PDB entry 9BED | X-ray diffraction, 2.02 A resolution | chains C and E of the 6 polymer chains in the assembly

# Chain C (and E)
Protein: Molybdenum-pterin-binding protein
From: Eubacterium limosum
Notes: chain E of this document is another copy of the same molecule, construct and numbering; everything in this record applies to it too
Reference sequence: A0A0U3FVB3 (A0A0U3FVB3_EUBLI); numbering as in UniProt (aligned over 1-70)
Sequence (74 residues; each row starts with the number of its first residue):
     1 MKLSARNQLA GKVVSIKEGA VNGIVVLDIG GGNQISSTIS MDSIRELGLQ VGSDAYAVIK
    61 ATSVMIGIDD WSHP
Not modelled in the structure: 70-74 (chain E: 72-74)
Sequence notes: expression tag (71-74)
Ligand contacts:
  - molybdate ion (MOO), molecule 1: Ser4, Ala5, Arg6, Lys60, Ala61, Thr62
  - molybdate ion (MOO), molecule 2: Gly19, Ala20, Val21, Asn22
  - molybdate ion (MOO), molecule 3: Thr38, Ile39, Ser40, Ser43

# Interface between chain C and chain E
Pairs across the interface (73; chain C residue first):
  Arg6(C) - Ser36(E)
  Asn7(C) - Gln34(E)
  Asn7(C) - Ile35(E)
  Asn7(C) - Ser36(E)  hydrogen bond (side chain-backbone)
  Leu9(C) - Asn33(E)
  Leu9(C) - Gln34(E)
  Leu9(C) - Ile35(E)  hydrophobic
  Ile29(C) - Ile29(E)  hydrophobic
  Ile29(C) - Asn33(E)  hydrogen bond (backbone-side chain)
  Asn33(C) - Leu9(E)
  Asn33(C) - Ile29(E)  hydrogen bond (side chain-backbone)
  Gln34(C) - Asn7(E)
  Gln34(C) - Leu9(E)
  Ile35(C) - Asn7(E)
  Ile35(C) - Val64(E)  hydrophobic
  Ser36(C) - Arg6(E)
  Ser36(C) - Asn7(E)  hydrogen bond (backbone-side chain)
  Ser36(C) - Ala61(E)
  Ser36(C) - Val64(E)
  Ser37(C) - Ala61(E)
  Ser37(C) - Val64(E)  hydrogen bond (side chain-backbone)
  Ser37(C) - Ile66(E)
  Thr38(C) - Ala61(E)  hydrogen bond (backbone-backbone)
  Thr38(C) - Thr62(E)
  Ile39(C) - Val64(E)
  Ile39(C) - Ile66(E)  hydrophobic
  Leu47(C) - Ile66(E)
  Leu47(C) - Ile68(E)
  Leu49(C) - Ile66(E)  hydrophobic
  Leu49(C) - Ile68(E)  hydrophobic
  Asp54(C) - Ile68(E)
  Ala55(C) - Ile66(E)  hydrophobic
  Ala55(C) - Gly67(E)
  Ala55(C) - Ile68(E)  hydrophobic
  Tyr56(C) - Met65(E)
  Tyr56(C) - Ile66(E)
  Tyr56(C) - Gly67(E)  hydrogen bond (backbone-backbone)
  Tyr56(C) - Asp69(E)  hydrogen bond
  Ala57(C) - Val64(E)  hydrophobic
  Ala57(C) - Met65(E)
  Val58(C) - Ser63(E)
  Val58(C) - Val64(E)
  Val58(C) - Met65(E)  hydrogen bond (backbone-backbone)
  Ile59(C) - Ile59(E)  hydrophobic
  Ile59(C) - Val64(E)  hydrophobic
  Ala61(C) - Ser36(E)
  Ala61(C) - Ser37(E)
  Ala61(C) - Thr38(E)  hydrogen bond (backbone-backbone)
  Thr62(C) - Thr38(E)
  Ser63(C) - Val58(E)
  Ser63(C) - Ser63(E)
  Val64(C) - Ile35(E)  hydrophobic
  Val64(C) - Ser36(E)
  Val64(C) - Ser37(E)  hydrogen bond (backbone-side chain)
  Val64(C) - Ile39(E)
  Val64(C) - Val58(E)
  Val64(C) - Ile59(E)  hydrophobic
  Met65(C) - Tyr56(E)
  Met65(C) - Ala57(E)
  Met65(C) - Val58(E)  hydrogen bond (backbone-backbone)
  Ile66(C) - Val25(E)  hydrophobic
  Ile66(C) - Ser37(E)
  Ile66(C) - Ile39(E)  hydrophobic
  Ile66(C) - Leu47(E)
  Ile66(C) - Leu49(E)  hydrophobic
  Ile66(C) - Ala55(E)  hydrophobic
  Ile66(C) - Tyr56(E)
  Gly67(C) - Ala55(E)
  Gly67(C) - Tyr56(E)  hydrogen bond (backbone-backbone)
  Ile68(C) - Leu47(E)
  Ile68(C) - Leu49(E)  hydrophobic
  Ile68(C) - Asp54(E)
  Asp69(C) - Tyr56(E)  hydrogen bond
Other interface residues (no listed pair), chain C (30 interface residues in all): Val25, Gly31
Other interface residues (no listed pair), chain E (32 interface residues in all): Leu27, Gly30, Gly31

# Overview
The interface between chain C and chain E involves 30 residues on one side and 32 on the other; the contacts
include 14 hydrogen bonds. Polar contacts include Asn7(C)-Ser36(E), Ile29(C)-Asn33(E) and Ser37(C)-Val64(E).
Bound to chain C: 3 copies of molybdate ion.
Both chains are Molybdenum-pterin-binding protein (Eubacterium limosum). Entry 9BED (Tungstate binding protein
(Tungbindin) from Eubacterium limosum with eight molybdates bound) was determined by X-ray diffraction
together with 9BEB, 9BEL, 9BEM, 9BJF and 9D2C from the same study.
